Entry 6PUK (X-ray diffraction, 2.08 A resolution); this record covers chains A and G of the 4 polymer chains in the assembly.

Chain A:
Name: Major histocompatibility complex class I-related gene protein
Source organism: Homo sapiens
Reference sequence: Q95460 (HMR1_HUMAN); residues 1-270 here correspond to UniProt positions 23-292 (UniProt number = residue number + 22)
Sequence (271 residues; numbered 0 to 270; the number before each row is that of its first residue; numbering starts at 0):
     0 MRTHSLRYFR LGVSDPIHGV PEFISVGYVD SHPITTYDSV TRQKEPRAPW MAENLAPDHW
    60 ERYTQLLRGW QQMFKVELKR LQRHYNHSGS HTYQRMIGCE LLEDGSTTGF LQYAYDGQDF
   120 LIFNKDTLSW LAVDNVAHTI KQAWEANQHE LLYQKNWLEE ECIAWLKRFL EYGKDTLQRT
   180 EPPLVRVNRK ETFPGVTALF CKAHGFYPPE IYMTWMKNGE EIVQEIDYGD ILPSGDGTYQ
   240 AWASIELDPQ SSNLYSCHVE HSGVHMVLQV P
Not modelled in the structure: 191-195
Cystine bridges: Cys-98/Cys-161, Cys-200/Cys-256
Covalent attachments: compound OYV linked to Lys-43
Sequence notes: initiating methionine (0); conflict Ser-261 (Cys283 in Q95460)
Small-molecule neighbours: OYV (1,2-dideoxy-1-{2,6-dioxo-5-[(1E)-3-oxobut-1-en-1-yl]-1,2,3,6-tetrahydropyrimidin-4-yl}-D-ribo-hexitol): Tyr-7, Arg-9, Ser-24, Thr-34, His-58, Tyr-62, Leu-66, Trp-69, Arg-94, Ile-96, Tyr-152, Gln-153, Trp-156
UniProt features mapped onto this chain:
  - binding site (5-(2-oxoethylideneamino)-6-(D-ribitylamino)uracil): Arg-9, Ser-24, Lys-43, Arg-94, Tyr-152, Gln-153
  - binding site (5-(2-oxopropylideneamino)-6-(D-ribitylamino)uracil): Arg-9, Ser-24, Lys-43, Arg-94, Tyr-152, Gln-153
  - binding site (7-hydroxy-6-methyl-8-(1-D-ribityl)lumazine): Arg-9, Ser-24, Lys-43, Arg-94, Tyr-152, Gln-153
  - binding site (8-(9H-purin-6-yl)-2-oxa-8-azabicyclo[3.3.1]nona-3,6-diene-4,6-dicarbaldehyde): Arg-9, Lys-43, His-58, Arg-94
  - binding site (2-amino-4-oxopteridine-6-carbaldehyde): Lys-43
  - binding site (pyridoxal): Lys-43
  - glycosylation: Asn-85 (N-linked (GlcNAc...) asparagine)

Chain G:
Name: Human TCR beta chain
Source organism: Homo sapiens
Sequence (246 residues; each row starts with the number of its first residue; numbering starts at 0):
     0 MNAGVTQTPK FQVLKTGQSM TLQCAQDMNH NSMYWYRQDP GMGLRLIYYS ASEGTTDKGE
    60 VPNGYNVSRL NKREFSLRLE SAAPSQTSVY FCASSVWTGE GSGELFFGEG SRLTVLEDLK
   120 NVFPPEVAVF EPSEAEISHT QKATLVCLAT GFYPDHVELS WWVNGKEVHS GVCTDPQPLK
   180 EQPALNDSRY ALSSRLRVSA TFWQNPRNHF RCQVQFYGLS ENDEWTQDRA KPVTQIVSAE
   240 AWGRAD
Not modelled in the structure: 0, 245
Cystine bridges: Cys-23/Cys-91, Cys-146/Cys-211
Ion coordination: Na+: Tyr-47, Pro-61, Tyr-64

How chain A and chain G interact:
Contacting residue pairs (23; chain A residue first):
  Arg-41(A) with Gly-53(G)
  Arg-61(A) with Tyr-48(G), hydrogen bond
  Gln-64(A) with Tyr-48(G); Ala-50(G); Thr-54(G), hydrogen bond; Thr-55(G); Asp-56(G)
  Leu-65(A) with Thr-97(G); Gly-98(G)
  Arg-67(A) with Ser-51(G); Thr-54(G), hydrogen bond
  Gly-68(A) with Ser-51(G); Trp-96(G)
  Trp-69(A) with Thr-97(G); Gly-98(G)
  Gln-71(A) with Trp-96(G)
  Met-72(A) with Trp-96(G), hydrophobic
  His-148(A) with Ser-101(G)
  Glu-149(A) with Glu-99(G); Gly-100(G); Ser-101(G), hydrogen bond
  Tyr-152(A) with Gly-98(G); Gly-100(G)
Interface residues without a listed pair, chain A (15 interface residues in all): Glu-60, Val-75, Asn-146
Interface residues without a listed pair, chain G (15 interface residues in all): Asn-30, Gly-102

In short:
The chain A/chain G interface involves 15 residues from each chain, with 4 hydrogen bonds. Polar pairs include
Arg-61(A)/Tyr-48(G), Gln-64(A)/Thr-54(G) and Arg-67(A)/Thr-54(G). Compound OYV is covalently linked to
Lys-43(A).
Chain A is Major histocompatibility complex class I-related gene protein and chain G is Human TCR beta chain,
both from Homo sapiens; the structure, Structure of human MAIT A-F7 TCR in complex with human MR1-JYM72, was
determined by X-ray diffraction (same publication as 6PUC, 6PUD, 6PUE, 6PUF, 6PUG, 6PUH and 4 further
entries).
